5BSG - chains A and B of the 10 polymer chains in the assembly; structure by X-ray diffraction, 1.95 A resolution.

== Chain A (and B) ==
Protein: Pyrroline-5-carboxylate reductase
From: Medicago truncatula
Notes: EC 1.5.1.2; chain B of this document is another copy of the same molecule, construct and numbering; everything in this record applies to it too
Reference sequence: G7KRM5 (G7KRM5_MEDTR); residue numbers follow UniProt; this construct covers 1-274
Amino-acid sequence (277 residues; numbered -2 to 274; the number before each row is that of its first residue; numbers below 1 keep their minus sign (Ser-2 is residue -2)):
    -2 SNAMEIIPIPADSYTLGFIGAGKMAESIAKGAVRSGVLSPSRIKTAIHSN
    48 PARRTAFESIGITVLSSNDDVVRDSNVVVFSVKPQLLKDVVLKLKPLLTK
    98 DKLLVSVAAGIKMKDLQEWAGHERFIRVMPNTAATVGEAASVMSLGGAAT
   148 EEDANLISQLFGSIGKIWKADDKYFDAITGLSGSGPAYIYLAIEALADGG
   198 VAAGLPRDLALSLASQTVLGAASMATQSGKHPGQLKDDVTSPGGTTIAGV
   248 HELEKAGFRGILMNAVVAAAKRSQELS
Unresolved in the structure: -2 to 2
Sequence notes: expression tag (-2 to 0)
Ligand contacts:
  - MPO (3[N-morpholino]propane sulfonic acid), molecule 1: Lys80, Pro81, Ala106, Met126, Thr176, Gly180, Ser181
  - MPO, molecule 2: Ser238, Thr242, Thr243
  - NADP (NAP; NADP nicotinamide-adenine-dinucleotide phosphate): Ile16, Gly17, Ala18, Gly19, Lys20, Met21, His45, Ser46, Asn47, Arg50, Asn65, Ser78, Val79, Lys80, Pro81, Leu83, Val87, Val104, Ala105, Ala106, Met126, Pro127, Asn128, Thr129
What the authors report for this chain:
  - binding site for NADP: His45, Ser46, Asn47, Leu83
  - conformationally variable residues (loop rearrangement): Ile44 to Pro48
  - specificity-determining residues: His45 (by similarity / conservation)

== Chain A / chain B interface ==
Pairs across the interface (192; chain A residue first):
  Thr129(A) with Met221(B); Val236(B)
  Ala130(A) with Gly217(B); Met221(B), hydrophobic
  Thr132(A) with Met221(B)
  Val133(A) with Ser220(B); Met221(B), hydrophobic; Gln224(B)
  Glu135(A) with Gln213(B), hydrogen bond; Leu216(B); Gly217(B); Ser220(B)
  Ala136(A) with Gln213(B)
  Ala137(A) with Gln213(B); Thr214(B)
  Val139(A) with Leu210(B), hydrophobic
  Lys163(A) with Gln213(B)
  Trp165(A) with Leu206(B), hydrophobic; Ser209(B); Leu210(B), hydrophobic; Gln213(B)
  Ala167(A) with Leu206(B), hydrophobic
  Tyr171(A) with Gly201(B); Leu202(B); Pro203(B)
  Ala174(A) with Ala200(B); Leu202(B), hydrophobic
  Ile175(A) with Leu202(B), hydrophobic
  Thr176(A) with Thr242(B)
  Leu178(A) with Leu193(B); Leu202(B), hydrophobic; Ala207(B); Leu210(B), hydrophobic; Thr214(B)
  Ser179(A) with Leu210(B); Thr214(B)
  Ser181(A) with Thr242(B), hydrogen bond; Thr243(B), hydrogen bond
  Gly182(A) with Thr214(B)
  Pro183(A) with Thr214(B); Ala218(B), hydrophobic
  Ala184(A) with Val236(B), hydrophobic; Thr243(B); Val247(B), hydrophobic
  Tyr185(A) with Leu193(B), hydrophobic; Gly246(B); Leu250(B), hydrophobic; Phe255(B)
  Ile186(A) with Val215(B), hydrophobic; Ala218(B), hydrophobic
  Tyr187(A) with Ala218(B); Met221(B); Pro229(B); Leu232(B); Lys233(B)
  Leu188(A) with Lys233(B); Glu251(B); Arg256(B)
  Ala189(A) with Phe255(B); Leu259(B), hydrophobic
  Ile190(A) with Ala222(B), hydrophobic
  Glu191(A) with His228(B), salt bridge; Pro229(B); Arg256(B), salt bridge
  Ala192(A) with Arg256(B); Leu259(B), hydrophobic; Met260(B)
  Leu193(A) with Leu178(B); Tyr185(B), hydrophobic; Val263(B), hydrophobic
  Asp195(A) with Met260(B)
  Gly196(A) with Met260(B); Val263(B)
  Gly197(A) with Val263(B)
  Ala199(A) with Val264(B), hydrophobic
  Ala200(A) with Ala174(B); Ala267(B), hydrophobic
  Gly201(A) with Tyr171(B)
  Leu202(A) with Tyr171(B); Ala174(B), hydrophobic; Ile175(B), hydrophobic; Leu178(B), hydrophobic
  Pro203(A) with Tyr171(B)
  Leu206(A) with Trp165(B), hydrophobic
  Ala207(A) with Leu178(B)
  Leu208(A) with Pro229(B), hydrophobic
  Ser209(A) with Trp165(B)
  Leu210(A) with Val139(B), hydrophobic; Trp165(B), hydrophobic; Leu178(B), hydrophobic; Ser179(B)
  Ser212(A) with Ala219(B); Ala222(B); Thr223(B)
  Gln213(A) with Glu135(B), hydrogen bond; Ala136(B); Ala137(B); Lys163(B), hydrogen bond; Trp165(B)
  Thr214(A) with Ala137(B); Leu178(B); Ser179(B); Gly182(B); Pro183(B)
  Val215(A) with Ile186(B), hydrophobic; Val215(B), hydrophobic; Ala219(B), hydrophobic
  Leu216(A) with Glu135(B); Lys163(B); Leu216(B), hydrophobic; Ala219(B); Ser220(B); Thr223(B)
  Gly217(A) with Ala130(B); Glu135(B)
  Ala218(A) with Pro183(B), hydrophobic; Ile186(B), hydrophobic; Tyr187(B)
  Ala219(A) with Ser212(B); Val215(B), hydrophobic; Leu216(B)
  Ser220(A) with Val133(B); Glu135(B); Leu216(B)
  Met221(A) with Thr129(B); Ala130(B), hydrophobic; Thr132(B); Val133(B), hydrophobic; Tyr187(B)
  Ala222(A) with Ile190(B), hydrophobic; Ser212(B)
  Thr223(A) with Ser212(B)
  Gln224(A) with Val133(B)
  His228(A) with Glu191(B), salt bridge
  Pro229(A) with Tyr187(B); Leu208(B), hydrophobic
  Leu232(A) with Tyr187(B)
  Lys233(A) with Tyr187(B); Leu188(B)
  Val236(A) with Thr129(B); Ala184(B), hydrophobic
  Gly240(A) with Arg269(B), hydrogen bond (backbone-side chain)
  Gly241(A) with Arg269(B)
  Thr242(A) with Thr176(B); Ser181(B), hydrogen bond; Ala266(B); Arg269(B); Ser270(B)
  Thr243(A) with Ser181(B), hydrogen bond; Ala184(B)
  Ala245(A) with Arg269(B)
  Gly246(A) with Tyr185(B); Ala262(B)
  Val247(A) with Ala184(B), hydrophobic; Tyr185(B)
  Glu249(A) with Asn261(B); Ala265(B)
  Leu250(A) with Tyr185(B), hydrophobic; Ile258(B), hydrophobic; Ala262(B), hydrophobic
  Glu251(A) with Leu188(B)
  Ala253(A) with Ile258(B), hydrophobic
  Phe255(A) with Tyr185(B); Ala189(B); Phe255(B), hydrophobic; Leu259(B), hydrophobic
  Arg256(A) with Leu188(B); Glu191(B), salt bridge; Ala192(B)
  Ile258(A) with Leu250(B), hydrophobic; Ala253(B), hydrophobic; Ile258(B), hydrophobic
  Leu259(A) with Ala189(B), hydrophobic; Ala192(B), hydrophobic; Leu193(B), hydrophobic; Phe255(B), hydrophobic
  Met260(A) with Ala192(B); Asp195(B); Gly196(B)
  Ala262(A) with Gly246(B); Leu250(B), hydrophobic
  Val263(A) with Leu193(B), hydrophobic; Gly196(B); Gly197(B)
  Ala265(A) with Glu249(B)
  Ala266(A) with Thr242(B)
  Ala267(A) with Ala200(B), hydrophobic
  Arg269(A) with Gly240(B), hydrogen bond (side chain-backbone); Gly241(B); Thr242(B); Ala245(B)
  Ser270(A) with Thr242(B)
Other interface residues (no listed pair), chain A (91 interface residues in all): Asn128, Gly180, Ala211, Gly230, Asn261, Val264, Leu273
Other interface residues (no listed pair), chain B (91 interface residues in all): Asn128, Ala167, Gly180, Ala199, Ala211, Gly230, Leu273

== In short ==
Chain A and chain B each contribute 91 residues to their interface, with 9 hydrogen bonds and 4 salt bridges.
Polar contacts include Glu191(A)-His228(B), Glu191(A)-Arg256(B) and Glu135(A)-Gln213(B). Bound to chain A:
NADP and compound MPO. From the paper: a binding site for NADP at His45(A), Ser46(A) and Asn47(A) among
others; the specificity determinant His45(A).
Both chains are Pyrroline-5-carboxylate reductase (Medicago truncatula). Entry 5BSG (Crystal structure of
Medicago truncatula (delta)1-Pyrroline-5-Carboxylate Reductase (MtP5CR) in complex with NADP+) was determined
by X-ray diffraction together with 5BSE, 5BSF and 5BSH from the same study.
